PDB entry 6XKW | electron microscopy, 5.20 A resolution (low resolution: residue-level contacts below are approximate; hydrogen-bond / salt-bridge calls are withheld) | chains C and D of the 11 polymer chains in the assembly

# Chain C
Name: Cytochrome b
Organism: Rhodobacter capsulatus (strain ATCC BAA-309 / NBRC 16581 / SB1003)
Reference sequence: D5ANZ3 (CYB_RHOCB); numbering as in UniProt (aligned over 1-437)
Chain sequence (437 residues; each row starts with the number of its first residue):
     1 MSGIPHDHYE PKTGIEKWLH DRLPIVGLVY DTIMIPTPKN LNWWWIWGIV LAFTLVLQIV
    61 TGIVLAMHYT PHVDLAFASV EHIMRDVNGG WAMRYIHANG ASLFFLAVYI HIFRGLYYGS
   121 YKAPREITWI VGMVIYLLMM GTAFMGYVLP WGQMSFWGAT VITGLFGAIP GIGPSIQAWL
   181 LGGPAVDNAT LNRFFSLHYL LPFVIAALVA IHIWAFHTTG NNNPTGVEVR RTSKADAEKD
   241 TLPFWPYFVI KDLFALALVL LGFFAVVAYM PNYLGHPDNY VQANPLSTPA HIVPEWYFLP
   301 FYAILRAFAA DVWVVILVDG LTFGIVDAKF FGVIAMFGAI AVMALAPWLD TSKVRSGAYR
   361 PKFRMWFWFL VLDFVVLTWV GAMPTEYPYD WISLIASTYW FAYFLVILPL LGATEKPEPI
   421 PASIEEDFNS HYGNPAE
Not modelled in the structure: 1, 233-236, 429-437
Metal / ion sites: heme c Fe site 1: His97, His198; heme c Fe site 2: His111, His212
Small-molecule neighbours:
  - heme c (HEC), molecule 1: Trp45, Gly48, Ile49, Leu51, Ala52, Phe104, His111, Ile112, Arg114, Ser120, Arg125, Thr128, Trp129, Gly132, Met133, Ile135, Tyr136, Val209, His212, Phe216, Thr219, Gly220, Asn221, Asn222
  - heme c (HEC), molecule 2: Leu55, Gln58, Ile59, Gly62, Ile63, Leu65, Ala66, Tyr69, Arg94, His97, Ala98, Ala101, Phe104, Met139, Thr142, Ala143, Gly146, Tyr147, Leu149, Pro150, Phe195, His198, Tyr199, Pro202, Ile205, Asn279, Tyr297
Curated features (UniProtKB/Swiss-Prot):
  - binding site (heme b): His97, His111, His198, His212
  - mutagenesis: Phe144 (F144L/S: Loss of binding affinity for ubiquinone and ubiquinol)

# Chain D
Name: Cytochrome c1
Organism: Rhodobacter capsulatus (strain ATCC BAA-309 / NBRC 16581 / SB1003)
Reference sequence: D5ANZ4 (CY1_RHOCB); residues -20 to 258 here correspond to UniProt positions 1-279 (UniProt number = residue number + 21)
Chain sequence (279 residues; numbered -20 to 258; the number before each row is that of its first residue; numbers below 1 keep their minus sign (Met-20 is residue -20)):
   -20 MKKLLISAVS ALVLGSGAAF ANSNVPDHAF SFEGIFGKYD QAQLRRGFQV YNEVCSACHG
    40 MKFVPIRTLA DDGGPQLDPT FVREYAAGLD TIIDKDSGEE RDRKETDMFP TRVGDGMGPD
   100 LSVMAKARAG FSGPAGSGMN QLFKGMGGPE YIYNYVIGFE ENPECAPEGI DGYYYNKTFQ
   160 IGGVPDTCKD AAGVKITHGS WARMPPPLVD DQVTYEDGTP ATVDQMAQDV SAFLMWAAEP
   220 KLVARKQMGL VAMVMLGLLS VMLYLTNKRL WAPYKGHKA
Not modelled in the structure: -20 to 4, 108-125, 258
Covalent attachments: heme c (HEC) linked to Cys34, Cys37
Metal / ion sites: heme c Fe: His38, Met183
Small-molecule neighbours: heme c (HEC): Val29, Val33, His38, Gly95, Met96, Gly97, Pro98, Leu100, Met103, Arg107, Tyr130, Ile131, Tyr134, Val135, Phe158, Ala181, Arg182, Met183, Pro184, Pro186, Leu187, Val209, Leu213
Curated features (UniProtKB/Swiss-Prot):
  - binding site (heme c): Cys34, Cys37, His38, Met183

# Interface between chain C and chain D
Pairs across the interface (44):
  Phe77(C) - Phe42(D)
  Glu81(C) - Phe42(D)
  Arg85(C) - Phe42(D)
  Arg85(C) - Val43(D)
  Arg85(C) - Ala216(D)
  Arg85(C) - Lys220(D)
  Asp86(C) - Arg46(D)
  Trp91(C) - Lys220(D)
  Trp91(C) - Ala223(D)
  Trp91(C) - Arg224(D)
  Tyr95(C) - Lys105(D)
  Tyr95(C) - Glu218(D)
  Leu242(C) - Tyr253(D)
  Pro246(C) - Leu249(D)
  Tyr247(C) - Leu249(D)
  Tyr247(C) - Trp250(D)
  Phe248(C) - Trp250(D)
  Ile250(C) - Leu242(D)
  Lys251(C) - Asn246(D)
  Leu253(C) - Leu242(D)
  Phe254(C) - Ser239(D)
  Phe254(C) - Leu242(D)
  Ala257(C) - Ser239(D)
  Leu258(C) - Ser239(D)
  Leu261(C) - Met232(D)
  Leu261(C) - Leu235(D)
  Leu261(C) - Gly236(D)
  Phe264(C) - Met227(D)
  Ala268(C) - Arg224(D)
  Ala268(C) - Lys225(D)
  Ala268(C) - Gly228(D)
  Tyr269(C) - Ile14(D)
  Tyr269(C) - Lys225(D)
  Tyr269(C) - Gly228(D)
  Tyr269(C) - Leu229(D)
  Tyr269(C) - Met232(D)
  Pro277(C) - Lys105(D)
  Pro277(C) - Ala106(D)
  Pro277(C) - Arg107(D)
  Tyr280(C) - Val102(D)
  Tyr280(C) - Lys105(D)
  Val281(C) - Ala106(D)
  Gln282(C) - Phe42(D)
  Phe428(C) - Lys257(D)
Other interface residues (no listed pair), chain C (35 interface residues in all): Lys39, Ala78, Met84, Val87, Leu260, Ala265, Val267, Pro271, Asn272, Asp427
Other interface residues (no listed pair), chain D (33 interface residues in all): Ser101, Ala217, Ala231, Leu238, Tyr243, Thr245

# Overview
35 residues of chain C face 33 of chain D across their interface. Chain C binds heme c. Covalently linked heme
c: at Cys34(D). From UniProt: 4 heme b-binding residues and one mutagenesis site on chain C; 4 heme c-binding
residues on chain D.
Chain C is Cytochrome b and chain D is Cytochrome c1, both from Rhodobacter capsulatus (strain ATCC BAA-309 /
NBRC 16581 / SB1003); the structure, R. capsulatus CIII2CIV bipartite super-complex (SC-2A) with CcoH/cy, was
determined by electron microscopy, deposited together with 6XI0, 6XKT, 6XKU, 6XKV, 6XKX and 6XKZ.
